PDB entry 7CNN | X-ray diffraction, 2.50 A resolution | chains A and B of the 6 polymer chains in the assembly

== Chain A ==
Name: Tubulin alpha-1B chain
Organism: Sus scrofa
UniProtKB: Q2XVP4 (TBA1B_PIG); residue numbers follow UniProt; this construct covers 1-451
Amino-acid sequence (451 residues; numbered 1 to 451; the number before each row is that of its first residue):
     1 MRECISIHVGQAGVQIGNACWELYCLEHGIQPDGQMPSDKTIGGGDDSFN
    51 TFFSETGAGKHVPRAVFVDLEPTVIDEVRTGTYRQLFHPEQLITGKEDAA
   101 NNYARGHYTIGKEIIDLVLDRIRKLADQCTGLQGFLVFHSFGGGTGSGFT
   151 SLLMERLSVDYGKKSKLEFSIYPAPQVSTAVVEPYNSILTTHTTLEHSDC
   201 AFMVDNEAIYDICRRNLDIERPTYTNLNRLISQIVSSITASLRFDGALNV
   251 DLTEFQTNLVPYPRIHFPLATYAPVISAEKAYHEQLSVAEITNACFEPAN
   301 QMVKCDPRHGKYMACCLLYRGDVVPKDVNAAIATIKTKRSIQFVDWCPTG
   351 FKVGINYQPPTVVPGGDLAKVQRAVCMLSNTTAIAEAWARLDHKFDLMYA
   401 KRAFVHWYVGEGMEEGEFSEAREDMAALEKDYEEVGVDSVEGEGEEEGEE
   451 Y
Disordered / not traced: 439-451
Metal / ion sites: Ca2+: Asp39, Thr41, Gly44, Glu55
Ligand contacts: GTP (guanosine-5'-triphosphate): Val9, Gly10, Gln11, Ala12, Gln15, Ile16, Asp69, Asp98, Ala99, Ala100, Asn101, Ser140, Gly142, Gly143, Gly144, Thr145, Gly146, Ile171, Pro173, Val177, Ser178, Thr179, Glu183, Asn206, Tyr224, Leu227, Asn228, Ile231
Curated features (UniProtKB/Swiss-Prot):
  - motif: Met1 to Cys4 (MREC motif)
  - active site: Glu254
  - binding site (GTP): Gly10, Gln11, Ala12, Gln15, Glu71, Ala99, Ser140, Gly143, Gly144, Thr145, Gly146, Thr179, Glu183, Asn206, Tyr224, Asn228, Leu252
  - binding site (Mg(2+)): Glu71
  - site: Tyr451 (Involved in polymerization)
  - modified residue: Lys40 (N6,N6,N6-trimethyllysine), Ser48 (Phosphoserine), Ser232 (Phosphoserine), Tyr282 (3'-nitrotyrosine), Arg339 (Omega-N-methylarginine), Ser439 (Phosphoserine), Glu443 (5-glutamyl polyglutamate), Glu445 (5-glutamyl polyglutamate), Tyr451 (3'-nitrotyrosine)
  - cross-link (Glycyl lysine isopeptide (Lys-Gly)): Lys326 (interchain with G-Cter in ubiquitin), Lys370 (interchain with G-Cter in ubiquitin)

== Chain B ==
Name: Tubulin beta chain
Organism: Sus scrofa
UniProtKB: A0A287AGU7 (A0A287AGU7_PIG); the author numbering skips numbers that UniProt does not, so the offset changes along the chain: 1-42 = UniProt 1-42; 45-360 = UniProt 43-358; 369-455 = UniProt 359-445
Amino-acid sequence (445 residues; each row starts with the number of its first residue; note: 10 numbers in that range are skipped by the numbering (no residue carries them; nothing is unmodelled there)):
     1 MREIVHIQAGQCGNQIGAKFWEVISDEHGIDPTGSYHGDSDL
    45 QLERINVYYNEATGNKYVPRAILVDLEPGTMDSVRSGPFGQIFRPDNFVF
    95 GQSGAGNNWAKGHYTEGAELVDSVLDVVRKESESCDCLQGFQLTHSLGGG
   145 TGSGMGTLLISKIREEYPDRIMNTFSVMPSPKVSDTVVEPYNATLSVHQL
   195 VENTDETYCIDNEALYDICFRTLKLTTPTYGDLNHLVSATMSGVTTCLRF
   245 PGQLNADLRKLAVNMVPFPRLHFFMPGFAPLTSRGSQQYRALTVPELTQQ
   295 MFDSKNMMAACDPRHGRYLTVAAIFRGRMSMKEVDEQMLNVQNKNSSYFV
   345 EWIPNNVKTAVCDIPP
   369 RGLKMSATFIGNSTAIQELFKRISEQFTAMFRRKAFLHWYTGEGMDEMEF
   419 TEAESNMNDLVSEYQQYQDATADEQGEFEEEEGEDEA
Disordered / not traced: 441-455
Metal / ion sites: Ca2+ near Glu113 (its only coordinating residue here)
Ligand contacts:
  - Vinorelbine (GDF): Pro175, Lys176, Val177, Ser178, Asp179, Tyr210, Phe214, Thr220, Thr221, Pro222, Thr223, Tyr224, Leu227
  - GDP (guanosine-5'-diphosphate): Gly10, Gln11, Cys12, Gln15, Ile16, Asp69, Ala99, Asn101, Ser140, Gly142, Gly143, Gly144, Thr145, Gly146, Ser147, Val171, Pro173, Val177, Ser178, Glu183, Asn206, Leu209, Tyr224, Leu227, Asn228

== Interface between chain A and chain B ==
Contacting residue pairs (51):
  Gln11(A) with Gln247(B), hydrogen bond
  Lys96(A) with Met1(B), hydrogen bond (backbone-backbone); Cys131(B), hydrogen bond
  Glu97(A) with Met1(B); Cys131(B); Arg164(B), salt bridge
  Asp98(A) with Lys254(B), salt bridge
  Ala100(A) with Arg253(B); Lys254(B); Val257(B)
  Asn101(A) with Lys254(B)
  Arg105(A) with Arg253(B)
  Pro175(A) with Asn349(B)
  Ser178(A) with Lys352(B), hydrogen bond
  Thr179(A) with Leu248(B); Asn258(B), hydrogen bond (backbone-side chain)
  Ala180(A) with Asn258(B); Lys352(B)
  Val181(A) with Asn258(B), hydrogen bond (backbone-side chain); Ile347(B), hydrophobic
  Tyr210(A) with Asp329(B)
  Glu220(A) with Lys326(B), salt bridge
  Arg221(A) with Met325(B); Asp329(B), salt bridge
  Tyr224(A) with Gln247(B)
  Lys394(A) with Pro348(B); Asn349(B)
  Leu397(A) with Trp346(B); Ala440(B), hydrophobic
  Met398(A) with Trp346(B); Pro348(B)
  Lys401(A) with Phe262(B); Trp346(B); Ala438(B); Thr439(B), hydrogen bond (side chain-backbone)
  Arg402(A) with Phe262(B)
  Ala403(A) with Pro261(B); Phe262(B), hydrophobic
  Phe404(A) with Val257(B); Asn258(B); Val260(B); Pro261(B), hydrogen bond (backbone-backbone); Thr314(B); Ile347(B), hydrophobic
  His406(A) with Val260(B); Pro261(B), hydrogen bond (side chain-backbone); Phe262(B); Pro263(B)
  Trp407(A) with Ala256(B); Val257(B); Val260(B), hydrogen bond (side chain-backbone)
Interface residues without a listed pair, chain A (26 interface residues in all): Val182
Interface residues without a listed pair, chain B (32 interface residues in all): Asp130, Asp199, Asp251, Ser324, Glu345, Asn350

== In short ==
26 residues of chain A and 32 residues of chain B are in contact, with 10 hydrogen bonds and 4 salt bridges.
Polar contacts include Glu97(A)-Arg164(B), Asp98(A)-Lys254(B) and Glu220(A)-Lys326(B). Bound to chain A: GTP.
Chain B binds GDP and Vinorelbine.
Here chain A is Tubulin alpha-1B chain and chain B is Tubulin beta chain, both from Sus scrofa. Entry 7CNN
(vinorelbine in complex with tubulin) was determined by X-ray diffraction (same publication as 7CNM and 7CNO).
